7TLJ - chains C and H of the 8 polymer chains in the assembly; structure by electron microscopy, 2.91 A resolution.

Chain C:
Molecule: Ubiquinol-cytochrome c reductase iron-sulfur subunit
Organism: Cereibacter sphaeroides
Notes: EC 7.1.1.8
UniProt: Q02762 (UCRI_CERSP); residues 1-187 here = UniProt positions 1-187
Amino-acid sequence (187 residues; each row starts with the number of its first residue):
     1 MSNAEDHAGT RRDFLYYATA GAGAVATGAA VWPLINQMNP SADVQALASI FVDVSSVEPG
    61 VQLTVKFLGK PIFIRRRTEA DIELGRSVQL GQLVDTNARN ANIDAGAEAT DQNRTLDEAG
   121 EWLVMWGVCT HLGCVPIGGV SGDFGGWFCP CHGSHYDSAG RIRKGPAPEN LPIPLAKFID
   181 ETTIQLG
Disordered / not traced: 1-8
Disulfide bonds: Cys134-Cys151
Bound ions: 2Fe-2S cluster Fe: Cys129, His131, Cys149, His152
Ligand contacts: 2Fe-2S cluster (FES): Cys129, His131, Leu132, Gly133, Cys134, Cys149, Cys151, His152, Ser154, Pro166
Swiss-Prot annotation at these positions:
  - binding site ([2Fe-2S] cluster): Cys129, His131, Cys149, His152

Chain H:
Molecule: 14 kDa peptide of ubiquinol-cytochrome c2 oxidoreductase complex
Organism: Cereibacter sphaeroides
UniProt: P16536 (14KD_CERSP); residues 1-124 here = UniProt positions 1-124
Amino-acid sequence (124 residues; numbered 1 to 124; the number before each row is that of its first residue):
     1 MFSFIDDIPS FEQIKARVRD DLRKHGWEKR WNDSRLVQKS RELLNDEELK IDPATWIWKR
    61 MPSREEVAAR RQRDFETVWK YRYRLGGFAS GALLALALAG IFSTGNFGGS SDAGNRPSVV
   121 YPIE
Disordered / not traced: 1-78, 103-124

Chain C / chain H interface:
Pairs across the interface (13):
  Thr10(C) with Tyr83(H)
  Asp13(C) with Arg84(H), salt bridge
  Phe14(C) with Tyr83(H); Gly87(H)
  Tyr17(C) with Arg84(H), hydrogen bond; Gly87(H); Phe88(H)
  Ala18(C) with Gly87(H); Gly91(H)
  Gly21(C) with Phe88(H)
  Val25(C) with Ala92(H), hydrophobic; Ala95(H), hydrophobic; Leu96(H), hydrophobic
Other interface residues (no listed pair), chain C (10 interface residues in all): Ala20, Ala22, Ala24
Other interface residues (no listed pair), chain H (10 interface residues in all): Gly86, Ser90

Summary:
Chain C and chain H each contribute 10 residues to their interface; the contacts include 1 hydrogen bond and 1
salt bridge. Polar pairs include Asp13(C)-Arg84(H) and Tyr17(C)-Arg84(H). Bound to chain C: 2Fe-2S cluster.
From UniProt: 4 [2Fe-2S] cluster-binding residues on chain C.
Chain C is Ubiquinol-cytochrome c reductase iron-sulfur subunit and chain H is 14 kDa peptide of
ubiquinol-cytochrome c2 oxidoreductase complex, both from Cereibacter sphaeroides; the structure, Rhodobacter
sphaeroides Mitochondrial respiratory chain complex, was determined by electron microscopy.
